PDB entry 7ZGQ | electron microscopy, 2.80 A resolution | chains B and D of the 4 polymer chains in the assembly

[Chain B]
Name: mRNA 3'-end-processing protein YTH1
Organism: Saccharomyces cerevisiae
UniProt: A0A6A5Q2R8 (A0A6A5Q2R8_YEASX); residue numbers follow UniProt; this construct covers 1-208
Amino-acid sequence (208 residues; each row starts with the number of its first residue):
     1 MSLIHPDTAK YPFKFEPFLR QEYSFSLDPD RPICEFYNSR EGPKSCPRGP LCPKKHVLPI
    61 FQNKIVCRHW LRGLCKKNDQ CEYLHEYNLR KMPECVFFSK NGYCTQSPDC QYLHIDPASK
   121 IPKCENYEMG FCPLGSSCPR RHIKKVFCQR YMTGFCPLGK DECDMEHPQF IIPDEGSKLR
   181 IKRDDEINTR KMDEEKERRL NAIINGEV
Unresolved in the structure: 40-42, 94-208

[Chain D]
Name: Polyadenylation factor subunit 2
Organism: Saccharomyces cerevisiae
UniProt: A0A6A5Q543 (A0A6A5Q543_YEASX); numbering as in UniProt (aligned over 1-465)
Amino-acid sequence (465 residues; each row starts with the number of its first residue):
     1 MDGHNQNQYQ NQNQIQQSQQ PPLKKYVTQR RSVDVSSPYI NLYYNRRHGL PNLVVEPETS
    61 YTIDIMPPNA YRGRDRVINL PSKFTHLSSN KVKHVIPAIQ WTPEGRRLVV ATYSGEFSLW
   121 NASSFTFETL MQAHDSAVTT MKYSHDSDWM ISGDADGMIK IWQPNFSMVK EIDAAHTESI
   181 RDMAFSSNDS KFVTCSDDNI LKIWNFSNGK QERVLSGHHW DVKSCDWHPE MGLIASASKD
   241 NLVKLWDPRS GNCISSILKF KHTVLKTRFQ PTKGNLLMAI SKDKSCRVFD IRYSMKELMC
   301 VRDETDYMTL EWHPINESMF TLACYDGSLK HFDLLQNLNE PILTIPYAHD KCITSLSYNP
   361 VGHIFATAAK DRTIRFWTRA RPIDPNAYDD PTYNNKKING WFFGINNDIN AVREKSEFGA
   421 APPPPATLEP HALPNMNGFI NKKPRQEIPG IDSNIKSSTL PGLSI
Unresolved in the structure: 1-27, 412-465

[Interface between chain B and chain D]
Residue-residue contacts (14):
  Arg72(B) - Arg106(D)
  Arg72(B) - Arg107(D)  hydrogen bond (backbone-side chain)
  Gly73(B) - Asn165(D)
  Leu74(B) - Arg107(D)
  Leu74(B) - Leu119(D)  hydrophobic
  Leu74(B) - Asn165(D)
  Leu74(B) - Phe166(D)  hydrophobic
  Cys75(B) - Asn165(D)  hydrogen bond (backbone-side chain)
  Cys75(B) - Ser167(D)
  Lys76(B) - Met131(D)
  Lys76(B) - Phe166(D)
  Lys76(B) - Ser167(D)  hydrogen bond (backbone-side chain)
  Asn78(B) - Gln163(D)  hydrogen bond
  Asn78(B) - Asn165(D)
Interface residues without a listed pair, chain D (9 interface residues in all): Pro164

[Overview]
6 residues of chain B face 9 of chain D across their interface, with 4 hydrogen bonds. Polar contacts include
Arg72(B)-Arg107(D), Cys75(B)-Asn165(D) and Lys76(B)-Ser167(D).
Here chain B is mRNA 3'-end-processing protein YTH1 and chain D is Polyadenylation factor subunit 2, both from
Saccharomyces cerevisiae. Entry 7ZGQ (Polymerase module of yeast CPF in complex with the yPIM of Cft2) was
determined by electron microscopy (same publication as 7ZGP and 7ZGR).
